9G48 - chains A and B of the 4 polymer chains in the assembly; structure by X-ray diffraction, 2.14 A resolution.

[Chain A (and B)]
Molecule: Endoribonuclease MazF
From: Staphylococcus aureus
Notes: EC 3.1.-.-; chain B of this document is another copy of the same molecule, construct and numbering; everything in this record applies to it too
UniProt: Q7A4G9 (MAZF_STAAN); residue numbers follow UniProt; this construct covers 2-120
Sequence (133 residues; each row starts with the number of its first residue; numbers below 1 keep their minus sign (Met-12 is residue -12)):
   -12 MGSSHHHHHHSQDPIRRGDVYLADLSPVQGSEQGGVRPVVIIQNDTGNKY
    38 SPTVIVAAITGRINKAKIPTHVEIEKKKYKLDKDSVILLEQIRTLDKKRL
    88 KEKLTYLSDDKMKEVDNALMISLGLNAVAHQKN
Disordered / not traced: -12 to -3, 115-120 (chain B: -12 to -1, 16-17, 117-120)
Construct notes: initiating methionine (-12); expression tag (-11 to 1)
Bound ions: Cd2+ site 1: Glu62, Asp71; Cd2+ site 2 near Asp97 (its only coordinating residue here)

[Chain A / chain B interface]
Contacting residue pairs (58; chain A residue first):
  Arg4(A) with Leu110(B), hydrogen bond (side chain-backbone); Gly111(B); Leu112(B)
  Pro14(A) with Pro14(B), hydrophobic
  Gln16(A) with Asp83(B); Arg86(B)
  Gly17(A) with Asp83(B)
  Ser18(A) with Pro39(B); Thr40(B); Asp83(B), hydrogen bond (backbone-side chain)
  Glu19(A) with Arg80(B), salt bridge; Thr81(B); Leu82(B); Asp83(B), hydrogen bond (side chain-backbone); Arg86(B), salt bridge
  Ile29(A) with Leu110(B)
  Gln30(A) with Ser109(B)
  Asn31(A) with Ile108(B), hydrogen bond (side chain-backbone); Ser109(B), hydrogen bond (side chain-backbone); Gly111(B)
  Pro39(A) with Ser18(B)
  Thr40(A) with Gln78(B), hydrogen bond
  Ile42(A) with Glu77(B); Ile79(B), hydrophobic; Ser109(B); Leu110(B), hydrophobic
  Leu76(A) with Ile42(B)
  Glu77(A) with Ile42(B); Thr81(B), hydrogen bond (backbone-side chain)
  Gln78(A) with Thr40(B); Thr81(B)
  Ile79(A) with Arg80(B); Thr81(B), hydrogen bond (backbone-backbone)
  Arg80(A) with Ile79(B); Arg80(B)
  Thr81(A) with Glu19(B); Glu77(B), hydrogen bond (side chain-backbone); Gln78(B); Ile79(B), hydrogen bond (side chain-backbone)
  Leu82(A) with Glu19(B)
  Asp83(A) with Ser18(B), hydrogen bond (side chain-backbone); Glu19(B), hydrogen bond (backbone-side chain)
  Arg86(A) with Glu19(B), salt bridge
  Asp103(A) with Leu112(B)
  Ile108(A) with Asn31(B), hydrogen bond (backbone-side chain)
  Ser109(A) with Gln30(B); Asn31(B), hydrogen bond (backbone-side chain); Ile42(B)
  Leu110(A) with Arg4(B), hydrogen bond (backbone-side chain); Ile29(B); Ile42(B), hydrophobic; Leu110(B), hydrophobic
  Gly111(A) with Arg4(B); Asn31(B)
  Leu112(A) with Arg4(B); Asp103(B); Met107(B), hydrophobic; Leu112(B), hydrophobic
Also at the interface, not in a pair above, chain A (31 interface residues in all): Val15, Leu106, Met107, Ala114
Also at the interface, not in a pair above, chain B (28 interface residues in all): Val15, Leu76, Leu106

[Overview]
31 residues of chain A and 28 residues of chain B are in contact, with 15 hydrogen bonds and 3 salt bridges.
Among the polar pairs are Glu19(A)-Arg80(B), Glu19(A)-Arg86(B) and Arg4(A)-Leu110(B). Glu62(A) and Asp71(A)
form the Cd2+ site 1.
Chain A and chain B are both Endoribonuclease MazF (Staphylococcus aureus); the structure, Staphylococcus
aureus MazF in complex with Nanobody 6, was determined by X-ray diffraction.
